1Q86 - chains A and 2 of the 32 polymer chains in the assembly; structure by X-ray diffraction, 3.00 A resolution.

Chain A:
Molecule: 23S ribosomal RNA
From: Haloarcula marismortui
Sequence (2922 nucleotides; row label = number of the first residue in the row):
     2 UUGGCUACUAUGCCAGCUGGUGGAUUGCUCGGCUCAGGCGCUGAUGAAGG
    52 ACGUGCCAAGCUGCGAUAAGCCAUGGGGAGCCGCACGGAGGCGAAGAACC
   102 AUGGAUUUCCGAAUGAGAAUCUCUCUAACAAUUGCUUCGCGCAAUGAGGA
   152 ACCCCGAGAACUGAAACAUCUCAGUAUCGGGAGGAACAGAAAACGCAAUG
   202 UGAUGUCGUUAGUAACCGCGAGUGAACGCGAUACAGCCCAAACCGAAGCC
   252 CUCACGGGCAAUGUGGUGUCAGGGCUACCUCUCAUCAGCCGACCGUCUCG
   302 ACGAAGUCUCUUGGAACAGAGCGUGAUACAGGGUGACAACCCCGUACUCG
   352 AGACCAGUACGACGUGCGGUAGUGCCAGAGUAGCGGGGGUUGGAUAUCCC
   402 UCGCGAAUAACGCAGGCAUCGACUGCGAAGGCUAAACACAACCUGAGACC
   452 GAUAGUGAACAAGUAGUGUGAACGAACGCUGCAAAGUACCCUCAGAAGGG
   502 AGGCGAAAUAGAGCAUGAAAUCAGUUGGCGAUCGAGCGACAGGGCAUACA
   552 AGGUCCCUCGACGAAUGACCGACGCGCGAGCGUCCAGUAAGACUCACGGG
   602 AAGCCGAUGUUCUGUCGUACGUUUUGAAAAACGAGCCAGGGAGUGUGUCU
   652 GCAUGGCAAGUCUAACCGGAGUAUCCGGGGAGGCACAGGGAAACCGACAU
   702 GGCCGCAGGGCUUUGCCCGAGGGCCGCCGUCUUCAAGGGCGGGGAGCCAU
   752 GUGGACACGACCCGAAUCCGGACGAUCUACGCAUGGACAAGAUGAAGCGU
   802 GCCGAAAGGCACGUGGAAGUCUGUUAGAGUUGGUGUCCUACAAUACCCUC
   852 UCGUGAUCUAUGUGUAGGGGUGAAAGGCCCAUCGAGUCCGGCAACAGCUG
   902 GUUCCAAUCGAAACAUGUCGAAGCAUGACCUCCGCCGAGGUAGUCUGUGA
   952 GGUAGAGCGACCGAUUGGUGUGUCCGCCUCCGAGAGGAGUCGGCACACCU
  1002 GUCAAACUCCAAACUUACAGACGCCGUUUGACGCGGGGAUUCCGGUGCGC
  1052 GGGGUAAGCCUGUGUACCAGGAGGGGAACAACCCAGAGAUAGGUUAAGGU
  1102 CCCCAAGUGUGGAUUAAGUGUAAUCCUCUGAAGGUGGUCUCGAGCCCUAG
  1152 ACAGCCGGGAGGUGAGCUUAGAAGCAGCUACCCUCUAAGAAAAGCGUAAC
  1202 AGCUUACCGGCCGAGGUUUGAGGCGCCCAAAAUGAUCGGGACUCAAAUCC
  1252 ACCACCGAGACCUGUCCGUACCACUCAUACUGGUAAUCGAGUAGAUUGGC
  1302 GCUCUAAUUGGAUGGAAGUAGGGGUGAAAACUCCUAUGGACCGAUUAGUG
  1352 ACGAAAAUCCUGGCCAUAGUAGCAGCGAUAGUCGGGUGAGAACCCCGACG
  1402 GCCUAAUGGAUAAGGGUUCCUCAGCACUGCUGAUCAGCUGAGGGUUAGCC
  1452 GGUCCUAAGUCAUACCGCAACUCGACUAUGACGAAAUGGGAAACGGGUUA
  1502 AUAUUCCCGUGCCACUAUGCAGUGAAAGUUGACGCCCUGGGGUCGAUCAC
  1552 GCUGGGCAUUCGCCCAGUCGAACCGUCCAACUCCGUGGAAGCCGUAAUGG
  1602 CAGGAAGCGGACGAACGGCGGCAUAGGGAAACGUGAUUCAACCUGGGGCC
  1652 CAUGAAAAGACGAGCAUAGUGUCCGUACCGAGAACCGACACAGGUGUCCA
  1702 UGGCGGCGAAAGCCAAGGCCUGUCGGGAGCAACCAACGUUAGGGAAUUCG
  1752 GCAAGUUAGUCCCGUACCUUCGGAAGAAGGGAUGCCUGCUCCGGAACGGA
  1802 GCAGGUCGCAGUGACUCGGAAGCUCGGACUGUCUAGUAACAACAUAGGUG
  1852 ACCGCAAAUCCGCAAGGACUCGUACGGUCACUGAAUCCUGCCCAGUGCAG
  1902 GUAUCUGAACACCUCGUACAAGAGGACGAAGGACCUGUCAACGGCGGGGG
  1952 UAACUAUGACCCUCUUAAGGUAGCGUAGUACCUUGCCGCAUCAGUAGCGG
  2002 CUUGCAUGAAUGGAUUAACCAGAGCUUCACUGUCCCAACGUUGGGCCCGG
  2052 UGAACUGUACAUUCCAGUGCGGAGUCUGGAGACACCCAGGGGGAAGCGAA
  2102 GACCCUAUGGAGCUUUACUGCAGGCUGUCGCUGAGACGUGGUCGCCGAUG
  2152 UGCAGCAUAGGUAGGAGACACUACACAGGUACCCGCGCUAGCGGGCCACC
  2202 GAGUCAACAGUGAAAUACUACCCGUCGGUGACUGCGACUCUCACUCCGGG
  2252 AGGAGGACACCGAUAGCCGGGCAGUUUGACUGGGGCGGUACGCGCUCGAA
  2302 AAGAUAUCGAGCGCGCCCUAUGGCUAUCUCAGCCGGGACAGAGACCCGGC
  2352 GAAGAGUGCAAGAGCAAAAGAUAGCUUGACAGUGUUCUUCCCAACGAGGA
  2402 ACGCUGACGCGAAAGCGUGGUCUAGCGAACCAAUUAGCCUGCUUGAUGCG
  2452 GGCAAUUGAUGACAGAAAAGCUACCCUAGGGAUAACAGAGUCGUCACUCG
  2502 CAAGAGCACAUAUCGACCGAGUGGCUUGCUACCUCGAUGUCGGUUCCCUC
  2552 CAUCCUGCCCGUGCAGAAGCGGGCAAGGGUGAGGUUGUUCGCCUAUUAAA
  2602 GGAGGUCGUGAGCUGGGUUUAGACCGUCGUGAGACAGGUCGGCUGCUAUC
  2652 UACUGGGUGUGUAAUGGUGUCUGACAAGAACGACCGUAUAGUACGAGAGG
  2702 AACUACGGUUGGUGGCCACUGGUGUACCGGUUGUUCGAGAGAGCACGUGC
  2752 CGGGUAGCCACGCCACACGGGGUAAGAGCUGAACGCAUCUAAGCUCGAAA
  2802 CCCACUUGGAAAAGAGACACCGCCGAGGUCCCGCGUACAAGACGCGGUCG
  2852 AUAGACUCGGGGUGUGCGCGUCGAGGUAACGAGACGUUAAGCCCACGAGC
  2902 ACUAACAGACCAAAGCCAUCAU
Unresolved in the structure: 2-9, 126-127, 715, 971-998, 1560, 1952-1963, 2137-2236, 2339-2343, 2665-2666, 2915-2923
Ion coordination: Mg2+ site 1 near G28 (its only coordinating residue here); Na+ site 1: C40, G41, C443; Na+ site 2: G56, G61; Na+ site 3: G66, U107, U108; Mg2+ site 2 near U115 (its only coordinating residue here); Na+ site 4: C141, G142; Na+ site 5 near U146 (its only coordinating residue here); Mg2+ site 3: C162, U2276; K+ site 1: C162, U163, U172; Mg2+ site 4: A165, A167, C168; Na+ site 6: A165, A166, A167; Mg2+ site 5: A166, G219; 67 more Na+ sites not listed; 98 more Mg2+ sites not listed; 1 more K+ sites not listed
Ligand contacts:
  - phenylalaninal (PHA), molecule 1: G2102, C2104, A2486, U2620
  - phenylalaninal (PHA), molecule 2: A2486, C2487, U2541, U2620
Reported in the primary citation:
  - binding site for CCA-phenylalanine-cariotic-acid-biotin: G2284, G2285
  - catalytic residues: A2486 (proposed by the authors, not directly observed)

Chain 2:
Name: 50S ribosomal protein L37e
From: Haloarcula marismortui
Reference sequence: P32410 (RL37_HALMA); residue numbers follow UniProt; this construct covers 1-56
Amino-acid sequence (56 residues; each row starts with the number of its first residue):
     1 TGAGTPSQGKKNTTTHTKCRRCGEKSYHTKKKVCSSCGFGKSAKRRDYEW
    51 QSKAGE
Ion coordination: Cd2+: Cys-19, Cys-22, Cys-34, Cys-37

How chain A and chain 2 interact:
Pairs across the interface (116; chain A residue first):
  G50(A) / Arg-21(2)  hydrogen bond to the base
  G50(A) / Arg-45(2)  sugar contact
  G51(A) / Cys-22(2)  sugar contact
  G51(A) / Gly-23(2)  hydrogen bond to the sugar
  C111(A) / Arg-20(2)  hydrogen bond to the sugar
  G112(A) / Arg-20(2)  salt bridge to the phosphate
  G112(A) / Arg-21(2)  phosphate contact
  A113(A) / Arg-21(2)  salt bridge to the phosphate
  A113(A) / Phe-39(2)  phosphate contact
  A113(A) / Ala-43(2)  phosphate contact
  A119(A) / Arg-20(2)  base contact
  A120(A) / Thr-17(2)  hydrogen bond to the base
  A120(A) / Lys-18(2)  hydrogen bond to the sugar
  A120(A) / Arg-20(2)  salt bridge to the phosphate
  A120(A) / Tyr-27(2)  hydrogen bond to the phosphate
  A120(A) / Thr-29(2)  hydrogen bond to the base
  A120(A) / Lys-32(2)  salt bridge to the phosphate
  U121(A) / Lys-18(2)  base contact
  U121(A) / Cys-19(2)  base contact
  U121(A) / Arg-20(2)  sugar contact
  U121(A) / Gly-23(2)  base contact
  A148(A) / Lys-44(2)  salt bridge to the phosphate
  G149(A) / Lys-44(2)  phosphate contact
  G149(A) / Arg-45(2)  hydrogen bond to the phosphate
  A177(A) / Ala-54(2)  phosphate contact
  U178(A) / Glu-49(2)  phosphate contact
  U178(A) / Trp-50(2)  phosphate contact
  U178(A) / Ala-54(2)  phosphate contact
  C179(A) / Tyr-48(2)  phosphate contact
  C179(A) / Glu-49(2)  hydrogen bond to the phosphate
  G182(A) / Lys-44(2)  salt bridge to the phosphate
  U470(A) / Thr-15(2)  sugar contact
  U470(A) / His-16(2)  sugar contact
  U470(A) / Lys-25(2)  phosphate contact
  G471(A) / His-16(2)  hydrogen bond to the sugar
  G471(A) / Lys-25(2)  salt bridge to the phosphate
  G471(A) / Ser-26(2)  hydrogen bond to the phosphate
  G471(A) / Ser-35(2)  hydrogen bond to the sugar
  A472(A) / Ser-26(2)  hydrogen bond to the phosphate
  A472(A) / Ser-35(2)  sugar contact
  A472(A) / Ser-36(2)  phosphate contact
  A472(A) / Arg-46(2)  hydrogen bond to the sugar
  A473(A) / Arg-46(2)  salt bridge to the phosphate
  A473(A) / Gln-51(2)  hydrogen bond to the phosphate
  G771(A) / Trp-50(2)  base contact
  G772(A) / Tyr-48(2)  sugar contact
  G772(A) / Trp-50(2)  hydrogen bond to the sugar
  A773(A) / Arg-46(2)  hydrogen bond to the sugar
  A773(A) / Tyr-48(2)  hydrogen bond to the phosphate
  A773(A) / Trp-50(2)  sugar contact
  C774(A) / Ser-35(2)  phosphate contact
  C774(A) / Arg-46(2)  salt bridge to the phosphate
  G775(A) / His-16(2)  salt bridge to the phosphate
  G775(A) / His-28(2)  salt bridge to the phosphate
  G775(A) / Lys-31(2)  phosphate contact
  G775(A) / Ser-35(2)  phosphate contact
  A776(A) / His-28(2)  salt bridge to the phosphate
  A776(A) / Lys-31(2)  salt bridge to the phosphate
  U777(A) / Lys-11(2)  base contact
  U777(A) / Asn-12(2)  hydrogen bond to the base
  U777(A) / Thr-13(2)  hydrogen bond to the base
  U777(A) / Thr-15(2)  base contact
  C778(A) / Ser-7(2)  sugar contact
  C778(A) / Lys-10(2)  phosphate contact
  C778(A) / Lys-11(2)  sugar contact
  U779(A) / Lys-10(2)  salt bridge to the phosphate
  A843(A) / Thr-5(2)  sugar contact
  U845(A) / Gly-2(2)  sugar contact
  U845(A) / Gly-4(2)  phosphate contact
  U845(A) / Thr-5(2)  hydrogen bond to the phosphate
  U845(A) / Pro-6(2)  phosphate contact
  A846(A) / Pro-6(2)  phosphate contact
  U862(A) / Asn-12(2)  phosphate contact
  G863(A) / Lys-30(2)  salt bridge to the phosphate
  U864(A) / Lys-30(2)  salt bridge to the phosphate
  C881(A) / Lys-11(2)  hydrogen bond to the base
  A882(A) / Ala-3(2)  sugar contact
  A882(A) / Gly-4(2)  base contact
  A882(A) / Thr-5(2)  base contact
  C890(A) / Trp-50(2)  hydrogen bond to the sugar
  G891(A) / Trp-50(2)  sugar contact
  G891(A) / Ser-52(2)  sugar contact
  G891(A) / Lys-53(2)  salt bridge to the phosphate
  G891(A) / Ala-54(2)  phosphate contact
  G892(A) / Lys-53(2)  salt bridge to the phosphate
  G892(A) / Ala-54(2)  hydrogen bond to the phosphate
  C893(A) / Lys-53(2)  phosphate contact
  A894(A) / Lys-53(2)  salt bridge to the phosphate
  A1414(A) / Asn-12(2)  hydrogen bond to the sugar
  G1415(A) / Asn-12(2)  sugar contact
  G1415(A) / Thr-14(2)  hydrogen bond to the phosphate
  U1473(A) / Lys-41(2)  hydrogen bond to the base
  U1473(A) / Ser-42(2)  hydrogen bond to the sugar
  U1473(A) / Lys-44(2)  base contact
  C1474(A) / Lys-41(2)  phosphate contact
  C1687(A) / Gln-8(2)  hydrogen bond to the sugar
  C1687(A) / Gly-9(2)  hydrogen bond to the base
  C1687(A) / Lys-11(2)  sugar contact
  G1688(A) / Thr-5(2)  sugar contact
  G1688(A) / Gln-8(2)  sugar contact
  G1694(A) / Thr-5(2)  hydrogen bond to the base
  G1694(A) / Pro-6(2)  sugar contact
  G1694(A) / Gly-9(2)  base contact
  G1695(A) / Pro-6(2)  hydrogen bond to the sugar
  G1695(A) / Gly-9(2)  hydrogen bond to the base
  G1695(A) / Lys-10(2)  sugar contact
  U1696(A) / Gly-9(2)  sugar contact
  U1696(A) / Lys-10(2)  sugar contact
  A1836(A) / Thr-1(2)  hydrogen bond to the sugar
  A1836(A) / Gly-2(2)  sugar contact
  A1836(A) / Ala-3(2)  hydrogen bond to the sugar
  A1836(A) / Ser-7(2)  base contact
  G1837(A) / Thr-1(2)  hydrogen bond to the phosphate
  G1837(A) / Gly-2(2)  base contact
  G1837(A) / Ala-3(2)  hydrogen bond to the base
  G1837(A) / Gly-4(2)  hydrogen bond to the base
Other interface residues (no listed pair), chain A (58 interface residues in all): A49, A52, A114, G181, A844, U883, A1413

In short:
Chain A and chain 2 form an interface of 58 and 47 residues respectively, with 38 hydrogen bonds and 19 salt
bridges. Among the polar pairs are G50(A)/Arg-21(2), A120(A)/Thr-17(2) and A120(A)/Thr-29(2). Bound to chain
A: phenylalaninal. The paper reports the catalytic residue A2486(A); a binding site for
CCA-phenylalanine-cariotic-acid-biotin at G2284(A) and G2285(A).
Chain A is 23S ribosomal RNA and chain 2 is 50S ribosomal protein L37e, both from Haloarcula marismortui; the
structure, Crystal structure of CCA-Phe-cap-biotin bound simultaneously at half occupancy to both the A-site
and P-site of ..., was determined by X-ray diffraction (same publication as 1Q7Y, 1Q81, 1Q82 and 1M90).
